9JTC - chains A and B of the 3 polymer chains in the assembly; structure by electron microscopy, 2.99 A resolution.

Chain A:
Molecule: UBA7 protein
Organism: Bos taurus
Reference sequence: Q5GF34 (Q5GF34_BOVIN); numbering as in UniProt (aligned over 1-998)
Sequence (998 residues; numbered 1 to 998; the number before each row is that of its first residue):
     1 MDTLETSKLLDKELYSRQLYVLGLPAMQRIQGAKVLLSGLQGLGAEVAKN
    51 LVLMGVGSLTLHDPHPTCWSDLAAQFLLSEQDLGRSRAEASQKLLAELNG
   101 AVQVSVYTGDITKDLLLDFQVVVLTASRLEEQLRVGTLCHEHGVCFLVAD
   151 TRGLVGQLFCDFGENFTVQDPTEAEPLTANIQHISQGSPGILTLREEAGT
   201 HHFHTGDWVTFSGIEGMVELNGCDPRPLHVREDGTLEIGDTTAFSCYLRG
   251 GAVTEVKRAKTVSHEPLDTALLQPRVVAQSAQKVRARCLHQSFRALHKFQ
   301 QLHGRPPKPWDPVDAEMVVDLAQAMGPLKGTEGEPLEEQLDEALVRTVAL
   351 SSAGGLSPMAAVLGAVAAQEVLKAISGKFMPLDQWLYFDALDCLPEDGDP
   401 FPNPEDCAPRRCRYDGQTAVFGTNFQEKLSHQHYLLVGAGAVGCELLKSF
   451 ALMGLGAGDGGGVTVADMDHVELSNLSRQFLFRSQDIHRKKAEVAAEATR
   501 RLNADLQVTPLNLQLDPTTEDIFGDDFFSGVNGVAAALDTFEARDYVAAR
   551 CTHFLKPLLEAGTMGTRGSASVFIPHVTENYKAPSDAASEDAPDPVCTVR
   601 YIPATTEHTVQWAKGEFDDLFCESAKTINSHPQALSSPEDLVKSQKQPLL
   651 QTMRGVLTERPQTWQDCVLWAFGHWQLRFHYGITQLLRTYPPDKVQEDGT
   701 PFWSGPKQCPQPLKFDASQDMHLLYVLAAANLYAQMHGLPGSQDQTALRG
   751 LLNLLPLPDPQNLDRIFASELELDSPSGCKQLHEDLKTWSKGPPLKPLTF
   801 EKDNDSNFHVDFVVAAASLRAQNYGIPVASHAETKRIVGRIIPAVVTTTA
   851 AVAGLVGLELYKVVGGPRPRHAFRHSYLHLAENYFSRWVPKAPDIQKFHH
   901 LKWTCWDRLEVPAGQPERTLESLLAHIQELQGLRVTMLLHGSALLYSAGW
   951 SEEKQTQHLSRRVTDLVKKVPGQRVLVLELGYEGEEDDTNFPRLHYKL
Not modelled in the structure: 1-28, 196-200, 330-337, 586-593, 696-700, 801-806
Residues lining bound ligands: adenosine monophosphate (AMP): Val-437, Gly-438, Gly-440, Ala-441, Ala-466, Asp-467, Asp-469, Arg-478, Lys-491, Gln-514, Leu-515, Ala-537, Leu-538, Asp-539, Thr-540, Ala-543, Ile-842

Chain B:
Molecule: Ubiquitin/ISG15-conjugating enzyme E2 L6
Organism: Bos taurus
Notes: EC 2.3.2.23
Reference sequence: A5PJC4 (UB2L6_BOVIN); numbering as in UniProt (aligned over 1-153)
Sequence (159 residues; row label = number of the first residue in the row):
     1 MAASKRVAKELEDLQKELPKYLRNLSSEEDNVLVWHALLLPERPPYNLKA
    51 FRLSISFPREYPFQPPTVKFTTRIYHPNVDRDGRVCLPIISKKNWKASTR
   101 TSQVLEALNMLVNQPEPGQPVRLELAEQLTQDPELFDQMAQEFTLQFGVD
   151 RPSHHHHHH
Not modelled in the structure: 1-2, 153-159
Sequence notes: conflict Ala-2 (Thr in A5PJC4), Ser-26 (Cys in A5PJC4), Ser-54 (Cys in A5PJC4), Ser-102 (Cys in A5PJC4); expression tag (154-159)

Chain A / chain B interface:
Disulfides between the chains: Cys-597(A)/Cys-86(B)
Contacting residue pairs (51):
  Ser-585(A) with Phe-63(B); Gln-64(B), hydrogen bond (backbone-side chain)
  Asp-594(A) with Lys-92(B)
  Pro-595(A) with Arg-84(B)
  Cys-597(A) with Cys-86(B), disulfide; Pro-120(B)
  Arg-600(A) with Asp-80(B), salt bridge; Val-121(B), hydrogen bond (side chain-backbone)
  Tyr-601(A) with Pro-120(B); Val-121(B), hydrogen bond (side chain-backbone); Leu-123(B), hydrogen bond (side chain-backbone)
  Val-642(A) with Arg-73(B)
  Lys-643(A) with Arg-73(B), hydrogen bond (backbone-side chain)
  Gln-645(A) with Arg-81(B), hydrogen bond
  Leu-686(A) with Leu-123(B), hydrophobic
  Arg-688(A) with Glu-127(B), salt bridge
  Thr-689(A) with Glu-127(B), hydrogen bond
  Tyr-690(A) with Pro-117(B), hydrogen bond (side chain-backbone); Pro-120(B); Leu-123(B)
  Lys-694(A) with Thr-130(B)
  Ser-769(A) with Glu-124(B), hydrogen bond
  Glu-770(A) with Glu-124(B)
  Leu-771(A) with Tyr-75(B); Glu-124(B); Gln-128(B)
  Leu-773(A) with Arg-81(B)
  Asp-774(A) with Arg-81(B), salt bridge; Arg-122(B), salt bridge
  Met-937(A) with Lys-5(B); Ala-8(B), hydrophobic
  Leu-939(A) with Ser-4(B); Lys-5(B)
  Gly-941(A) with Ser-4(B), hydrogen bond (backbone-side chain)
  Ser-942(A) with Ser-4(B), hydrogen bond; Asp-30(B); Asn-31(B); Val-32(B), hydrogen bond (backbone-backbone); Leu-33(B)
  Ala-943(A) with Asp-30(B)
  Ser-947(A) with Glu-12(B), hydrogen bond
  Gly-949(A) with Glu-12(B)
  Trp-950(A) with Glu-12(B)
  Lys-954(A) with Glu-29(B), salt bridge
  Glu-979(A) with Lys-5(B), hydrogen bond (side chain-backbone)
  Leu-980(A) with Lys-5(B)
  Glu-985(A) with Lys-5(B), salt bridge; Lys-9(B)
  Asp-987(A) with Lys-9(B), salt bridge
  Asp-988(A) with Arg-6(B), salt bridge
  Thr-989(A) with Lys-5(B), hydrogen bond (backbone-side chain)
Interface residues without a listed pair, chain A (41 interface residues in all): Pro-584, Val-596, Phe-702, Leu-944, His-958, Gly-981, Phe-991
Interface residues without a listed pair, chain B (35 interface residues in all): Ala-3, Glu-60, Arg-100, Gly-118, Leu-125, Ala-126

In short:
The interface between chain A and chain B involves 41 residues on one side and 35 on the other, with 1
disulfide bond, 15 hydrogen bonds and 8 salt bridges. Among the polar pairs are Arg-600(A)/Asp-80(B),
Arg-688(A)/Glu-127(B) and Asp-774(A)/Arg-81(B). Chain A binds adenosine monophosphate.
Chain A is UBA7 protein and chain B is Ubiquitin/ISG15-conjugating enzyme E2 L6, both from Bos taurus; the
structure, Cryo-EM structure of bovine UBA7-UBE2L6-ISG15, was determined by electron microscopy.
